6VTY - chain A; structure by X-ray diffraction, 1.78 A resolution.

[Chain A]
Protein: Dihydroorotate dehydrogenase (quinone), mitochondrial
Source organism: Plasmodium falciparum (isolate 3D7)
Notes: EC 1.3.5.2
Reference sequence: Q08210 (PYRD_PLAF7); residues 158-569 here = UniProt positions 158-569
Sequence (431 residues; each row starts with the number of its first residue):
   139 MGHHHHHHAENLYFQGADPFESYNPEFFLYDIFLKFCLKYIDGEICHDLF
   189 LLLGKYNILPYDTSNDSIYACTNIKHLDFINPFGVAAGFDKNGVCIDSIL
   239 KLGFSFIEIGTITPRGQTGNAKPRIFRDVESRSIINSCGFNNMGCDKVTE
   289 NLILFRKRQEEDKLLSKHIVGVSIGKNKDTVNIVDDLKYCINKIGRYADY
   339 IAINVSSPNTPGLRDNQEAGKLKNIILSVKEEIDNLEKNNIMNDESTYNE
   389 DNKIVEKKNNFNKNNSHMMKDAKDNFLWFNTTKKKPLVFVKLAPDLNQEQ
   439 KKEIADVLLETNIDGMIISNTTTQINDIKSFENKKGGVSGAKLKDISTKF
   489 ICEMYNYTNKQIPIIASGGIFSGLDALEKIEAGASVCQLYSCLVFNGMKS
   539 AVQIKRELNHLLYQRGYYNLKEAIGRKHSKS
Not modelled in the structure: 139-154, 379-413, 567-569
Construct notes: initiating methionine (139); expression tag (140-157)
Ligand contacts:
  - FMN (flavin mononucleotide): Ala224, Ala225, Gly226, Lys229, Gly248, Thr249, Ile263, Ile272, Asn274, Cys276, Phe278, Ser311, Asn342, Lys429, Ser457, Asn458, Thr459, Ser477, Gly478, Leu481, Ser505, Gly506, Gly507, Ile508, Gln526, Leu527, Tyr528, Ser529
  - orotic acid (ORO): Lys229, Asn274, Ser275, Cys276, Gly277, Phe278, Asn342, Ser345, Pro346, Asn347, Asn458, Thr459
  - RLA (ethyl 3,5-dimethyl-4-{[4-(trifluoromethyl)phenyl]methyl}-1H-pyrrole-2-carboxylate): Tyr168, Phe171, Leu172, Cys175, Leu176, Gly181, Glu182, Cys184, His185, Leu187, Phe188, Leu191, Phe227, Ile263, Arg265, Ile272, Leu531, Val532, Gly535, Met536
Swiss-Prot annotation at these positions:
  - active site: Ser345 (Nucleophile)
  - binding site (FMN): Ala225 to Lys229, Thr249, Asn342, Lys429, Ser477, Gly478, Ser505 to Gly507, Tyr528, Ser529
  - binding site (substrate): Lys229, Asn274 to Phe278, Asn342, Asn347, Asn458, Thr459
From the paper describing this entry:
  - binding site for RLA: Tyr168, Phe171, Cys175, Gly181, Glu182, His185, Leu187, Phe188, Leu191, Ile263, Arg265, Ile272, Val532, Met536
  - conformationally variable residues (side-chain flip): Phe188
  - mutagenesis - G181C: unchanged growth in response to 37
  - mutagenesis - G181C, R265G, C276F, L531F: decreased growth in response to 1

[Overview]
Ligands of chain A: compound RLA, flavin mononucleotide and orotic acid. From UniProt: active-site residue
Ser345, 15 FMN-binding residues and 10 substrate-binding residues. From the paper: a binding site for RLA at
Tyr168, Phe171 and Cys175 among others; G181C, R265G and C276F, among others, reduce growth in response to 1.
Chain A is Dihydroorotate dehydrogenase (quinone), mitochondrial (Plasmodium falciparum (isolate 3D7)); the
structure, Crystal structure of Plasmodium falciparum dihydroorotate dehydrogenase bound with Inhibitor
DSM483, was determined by X-ray diffraction, deposited together with 6VTN.
